Entry 5EPP (X-ray diffraction, 1.88 A resolution); this record covers chains A and B.

Chain A:
Protein: Transitional endoplasmic reticulum ATPase
From: Homo sapiens
Notes: EC 3.6.4.6
Reference sequence: P55072 (TERA_HUMAN); numbering as in UniProt (aligned over 21-199)
Chain sequence (184 residues; row label = number of the first residue in the row):
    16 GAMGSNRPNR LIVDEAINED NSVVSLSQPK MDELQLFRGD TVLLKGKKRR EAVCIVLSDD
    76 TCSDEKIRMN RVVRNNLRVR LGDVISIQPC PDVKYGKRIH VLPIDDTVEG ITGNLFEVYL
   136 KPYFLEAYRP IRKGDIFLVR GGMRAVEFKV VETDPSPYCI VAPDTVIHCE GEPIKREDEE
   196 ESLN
Not modelled in the structure: 16-20, 191-199
Sequence notes: expression tag (16-20)
Curated features (UniProtKB/Swiss-Prot):
  - modified residue: Ser37 (Phosphoserine)
  - natural variant: Arg95 (R95G: In IBMPFD1), Gly97 (G97E: In CMT2Y), Ile126 (I126F: In IBMPFD1; uncertain significance), Arg155 (R155C: In IBMPFD1; R155H: In FTDALS6 and IBMPFD1; R155L: In IBMPFD1; R155P: In IBMPFD1; R155S: In IBMPFD1), Arg159 (R159G: In FTDALS6; R159H: In IBMPFD1), Ala160 (A160T: In IBMPFD1; uncertain significance), Glu185 (E185K: In CMT2Y), Arg191 (R191Q: In FTDALS6 and IBMPFD1), Leu198 (L198W: In IBMPFD1)
  - mutagenesis: Phe52 to Asp55 (Abolishes interaction with NPLOC4; when associated with A-110), Arg53 (R53A: Minor effect on affinity for ATP and ADP), Arg86 (R86A: Strongly increased affinity for ATP. Strongly reduced affinity for ADP), Tyr110 (Y110A: Abolishes interaction with NPLOC4; when associated with 52-A--A-55), Arg113 to His115 (Severely reduced binding to DERL1), Phe131 (F131R: Severely reduced binding to DERL1), Leu140 (L140D: Severely reduced binding to DERL1), Asp179 (D179R: No effect on binding to DERL1), His183 (H183W: Severely reduced binding to DERL1)

Chain B:
Protein: Rhomboid-related protein 4
Notes: EC 3.4.21.105; fragment: VBM motif (RESIDUES 300-314)
Reference sequence: Q8TEB9 (RHBL4_HUMAN); residue numbers follow UniProt; this construct covers 300-314
Chain sequence (15 residues; row label = number of the first residue in the row):
   300 SPEEMRRQRL HRFDS

How chain A and chain B interact:
Residue-residue contacts (35; chain A residue first):
  Asn33(A) - Phe312(B)  hydrogen bond (side chain-backbone)
  Asp35(A) - Phe312(B)
  Val38(A) - Phe312(B)  hydrophobic
  Phe52(A) - Arg305(B)
  Arg53(A) - Arg305(B)  hydrogen bond (backbone-side chain)
  Arg53(A) - Leu309(B)
  Arg53(A) - Asp313(B)  salt bridge
  Gly54(A) - Arg305(B)
  Gly54(A) - Arg308(B)  hydrogen bond (backbone-side chain)
  Asp55(A) - Arg305(B)  salt bridge
  Asp55(A) - Arg308(B)
  Thr56(A) - Arg308(B)  hydrogen bond
  Ile70(A) - Arg308(B)
  Ile70(A) - Phe312(B)  hydrophobic
  Leu72(A) - Leu309(B)  hydrophobic
  Leu72(A) - Phe312(B)
  Leu72(A) - Asp313(B)
  Tyr110(A) - Ser300(B)  hydrogen bond (side chain-backbone)
  Tyr110(A) - Met304(B)
  Pro137(A) - Arg311(B)  hydrogen bond (backbone-side chain)
  Tyr138(A) - Arg311(B)  hydrogen bond (backbone-side chain)
  Leu140(A) - Arg311(B)  hydrogen bond (backbone-side chain)
  Glu141(A) - Gln307(B)
  Ala142(A) - Arg308(B)
  Ala142(A) - Arg311(B)
  Ala142(A) - Phe312(B)
  Tyr143(A) - Glu303(B)
  Tyr143(A) - Met304(B)  hydrophobic
  Tyr143(A) - Gln307(B)
  Tyr143(A) - Arg308(B)  hydrogen bond (backbone-side chain)
  Arg144(A) - Arg311(B)
  Arg144(A) - Phe312(B)
  Pro145(A) - Arg308(B)
  Ile175(A) - Met304(B)  hydrophobic
  Ile175(A) - Arg308(B)
Also at the interface, not in a pair above, chain A (21 interface residues in all): Phe139

Summary:
The interface between chain A and chain B involves 21 residues on one side and 10 on the other, with 9
hydrogen bonds and 2 salt bridges. Among the polar pairs are Arg53(A)-Asp313(B), Asp55(A)-Arg305(B) and
Asn33(A)-Phe312(B). UniProt lists 13 mutagenesis sites on chain A.
Chain A is Transitional endoplasmic reticulum ATPase (Homo sapiens) and chain B is Rhomboid-related protein 4;
the structure, Structural Insights into the Interaction of p97 N-terminus Domain and VBM Motif in Rhomboid
Protease, RHBDL4, was determined by X-ray diffraction.
